1PO3 - chain A; structure by X-ray diffraction, 3.40 A resolution.

== Chain A ==
Protein: Iron(III) dicitrate transport protein fecA precursor
Source organism: Escherichia coli
Notes: fragment: FecA residues 95-741
Reference sequence: P13036 (FECA_ECOLI); residues 95-741 here correspond to UniProt positions 128-774 (UniProt number = residue number + 33)
Chain sequence (751 residues; each row starts with the number of its first residue; numbers below 1 keep their minus sign (His-9 is residue -9)):
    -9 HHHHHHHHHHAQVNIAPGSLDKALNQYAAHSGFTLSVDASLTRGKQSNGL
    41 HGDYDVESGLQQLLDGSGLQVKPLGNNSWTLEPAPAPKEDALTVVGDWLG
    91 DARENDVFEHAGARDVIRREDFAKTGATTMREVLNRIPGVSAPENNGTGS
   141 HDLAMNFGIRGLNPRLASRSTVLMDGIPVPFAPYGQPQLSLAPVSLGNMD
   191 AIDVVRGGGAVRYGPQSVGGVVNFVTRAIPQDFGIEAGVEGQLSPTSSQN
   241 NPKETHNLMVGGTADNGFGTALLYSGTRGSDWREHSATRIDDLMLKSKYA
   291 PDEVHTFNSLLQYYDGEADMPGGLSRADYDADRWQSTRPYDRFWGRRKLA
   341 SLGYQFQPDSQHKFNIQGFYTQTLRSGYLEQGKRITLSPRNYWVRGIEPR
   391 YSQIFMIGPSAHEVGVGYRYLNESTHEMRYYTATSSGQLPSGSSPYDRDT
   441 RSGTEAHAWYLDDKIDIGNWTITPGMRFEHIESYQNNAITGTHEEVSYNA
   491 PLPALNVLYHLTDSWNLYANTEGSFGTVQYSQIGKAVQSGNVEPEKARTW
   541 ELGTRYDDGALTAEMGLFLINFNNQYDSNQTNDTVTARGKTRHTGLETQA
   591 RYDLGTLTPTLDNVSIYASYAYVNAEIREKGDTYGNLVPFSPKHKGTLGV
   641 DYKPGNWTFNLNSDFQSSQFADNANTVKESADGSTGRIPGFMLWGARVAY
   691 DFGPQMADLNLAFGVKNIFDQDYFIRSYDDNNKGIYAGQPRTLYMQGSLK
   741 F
Not modelled in the structure: -9 to 94
Swiss-Prot annotation at these positions:
  - motif: Gly724 to Phe741 (TonB C-terminal box)
Bound ions: Fe ion: Gln570 (together with citrate anion)
Small-molecule neighbours:
  - citrate anion (FLC), molecule 1: Thr138, Phe333, Arg365, Leu369, Gln371, Ser378, Arg380, Arg419, Arg438, Gln570, Asp573, Asn721
  - citrate anion (FLC), molecule 2: Arg155, Leu156, Phe171, Gln176, Gln178, Ser180, Arg365, Arg380, Ser521, Asp567, Ser568, Gln570

== Overview ==
Bound to chain A: citrate anion.
Chain A is Iron(III) dicitrate transport protein fecA precursor (Escherichia coli); the structure, Crystal
structure of ferric citrate transporter FecA in complex with ferric citrate, was determined by X-ray
diffraction (same publication as 1PNZ and 1PO0).
